8GTG - chains A and B; structure by X-ray diffraction, 2.75 A resolution.

== Chain A ==
Protein: Isoform CRF-R2 of Corticotropin-releasing factor receptor 1
From: Homo sapiens
UniProt: P34998-2 (CRFR1_HUMAN); residues 104-373 here = UniProt positions 104-373
Amino-acid sequence (284 residues; each row starts with the number of its first residue):
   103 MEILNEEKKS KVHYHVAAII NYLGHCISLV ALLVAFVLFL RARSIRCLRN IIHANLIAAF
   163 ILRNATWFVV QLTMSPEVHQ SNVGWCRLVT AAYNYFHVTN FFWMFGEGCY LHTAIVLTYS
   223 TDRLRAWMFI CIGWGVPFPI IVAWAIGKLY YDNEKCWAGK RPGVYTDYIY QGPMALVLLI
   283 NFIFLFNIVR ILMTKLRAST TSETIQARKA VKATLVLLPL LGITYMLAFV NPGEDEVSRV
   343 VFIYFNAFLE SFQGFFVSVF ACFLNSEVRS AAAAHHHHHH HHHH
Unresolved in the structure: 221-223, 369-386
Cystine bridges: C188-C258
Construct notes: initiating methionine (103); engineered mutation A120 (Val in P34998-2), A144 (Leu in P34998-2), A156 (Trp in P34998-2), A160 (Ser in P34998-2), A228 (Lys in P34998-2), A260 (Phe in P34998-2), A277 (Ile in P34998-2), A309 (Tyr in P34998-2), A330 (Phe in P34998-2), A349 (Ser in P34998-2), A363 (Tyr in P34998-2); expression tag (374-386)
Small-molecule neighbours: CW9 (8-(4-bromanyl-2,6-dimethoxy-phenyl)-N,N-bis(2-methoxyethyl)-2,7-dimethyl-pyrazolo[1,5-a][1,3,5]triazin-4-amine): F162, N202, F203, M206, F207, E209, G210, V279, L280, N283, F284, L287, I290, T316, L319, L320, L323, G324, Y327, Q355, F362
From the paper describing this entry:
  - contacts within the chain: R165-Q355 (hydrogen bond), H199-Y327 (hydrogen bond), H155-E209
  - binding site for CW9: F162, N202, F203, M206, F207, E209, G210, V279, L280, N283, F284, L287, I290, T316, L319, L320, L323, G324, Y327, Q355, F362

== Chain B ==
Protein: Endolysin
From: Enterobacteria phage T6
Notes: EC 3.2.1.17
UniProt: A0A346FJK3 (A0A346FJK3_BPT6); residues 1000-1159 here correspond to UniProt positions 2-161 (UniProt number = residue number - 998)
Amino-acid sequence (160 residues; each row starts with the number of its first residue):
  1000 NIFEMLRIDE GLRLKIYKDT EGYYTIGIGH LLTKSPSLSV AKSELDKAIG RNSNGVITKD
  1060 EAEKLFNQDV DAAVRGILRN AKLKPVYDSL DAVRRSALIN MVFQMGETGV AGFTNSLRML
  1120 QQKRWDEAAV NLAKSRWYNQ TPNRAKRVIA TFRTGTWDAY
Construct notes: engineered mutation S1052 (Cys54 in A0A346FJK3), S1095 (Cys97 in A0A346FJK3)

== Interface between chain A and chain B ==
Pairs across the interface (20; chain A residue first):
  R148(A) - D1157(B)
  V218(A) - E1062(B)
  L219(A) - E1003(B)
  L219(A) - E1062(B)
  T220(A) - N1000(B)  hydrogen bond (backbone-backbone)
  T220(A) - I1001(B)
  T220(A) - F1002(B)  hydrogen bond (side chain-backbone)
  T220(A) - E1003(B)  hydrogen bond (backbone-backbone)
  D224(A) - W1156(B)  hydrogen bond (backbone-backbone)
  D224(A) - D1157(B)  hydrogen bond (backbone-backbone)
  D224(A) - A1158(B)
  D224(A) - Y1159(B)  hydrogen bond (backbone-backbone)
  R225(A) - D1157(B)  hydrogen bond (backbone-backbone)
  R225(A) - Y1159(B)  hydrogen bond (backbone-backbone)
  L226(A) - R1146(B)
  L226(A) - Y1159(B)  hydrogen bond (backbone-backbone)
  R227(A) - N1000(B)
  R227(A) - E1003(B)  salt bridge
  R227(A) - I1007(B)
  R227(A) - Y1159(B)
Also at the interface, not in a pair above, chain A (10 interface residues in all): C149, T215
Also at the interface, not in a pair above, chain B (13 interface residues in all): K1058, D1059

== Summary ==
10 residues of chain A and 13 residues of chain B are in contact; the contacts include 9 hydrogen bonds and 1
salt bridge. Polar contacts include R227(A)-E1003(B), T220(A)-F1002(B) and T220(A)-N1000(B). From the paper: a
binding site for CW9 at F162(A), N202(A) and F203(A) among others; contacts within the chain involving
R165(A), Q355(A) and H199(A) among others.
Chain A is Isoform CRF-R2 of Corticotropin-releasing factor receptor 1 (Homo sapiens) and chain B is Endolysin
(Enterobacteria phage T6); the structure, Corticotropin-releasing hormone receptor 1(CRF1R) bound with
BMK-I-152 by XFEL, was determined by X-ray diffraction together with 8GTI and 8GTM from the same study.
